8XZ3 - chains A and X of the 34 polymer chains in the assembly; structure by electron microscopy, 3.60 A resolution.

Chain A:
Molecule: 23S rRNA
From: Mycolicibacterium smegmatis MC2 155
Sequence (3119 nucleotides; numbered 2 to 3120; the number before each row is that of its first residue):
     2 AAGUGUUUAAGGGCGCAUGGUGGAUGCCUUGGCACUGGGAGCCGAUGAAG
    52 GACGUAGGAGGCUGCGAUAAGCCUCGGGGAGCUGUCAACCGAGCGUUGAU
   102 CCGAGGAUGUCCGAAUGGGGAAACCCGGCACGAGUGAUGUCGUGUCACCA
   152 GGCGCUGAAUAUAUAGGCGUCUGGGGGGAACGCGGGGAAGUGAAACAUCU
   202 CAGUACCCGUAGGAAGAGAAAACAAAAUGUGAUUCCGUGAGUAGUGGCGA
   252 GCGAAAGCGGAGGAUGGCUAAACCGUAUGCAUGUGAUACCGGGUAGGGGU
   302 UGUGUGUGCGGGGUUGUGGGACCUAUCUUUCCGGCUCUACCUGGCUGGAG
   352 GGCAGUGAGAAAAUGUUGUGGUUAGCGGAAAUGGCUUGGGAUGGCCUGCC
   402 GUAGACGGUGAGAGCCCGGUACGUGAAAACCCGACGUCUGUCUUGAUGGU
   452 GUUCCCGAGUAGCAGCGGGCCCGUGGAAUCUGCUGUGAAUCUGCCGGGAC
   502 CACCCGGUAAGCCUGAAUACUUCCCAGUGACCGAUAGCGGAUUAGUACCG
   552 UGAGGGAAUGGUGAAAAGUACCCCGGGAGGGGAGUGAAAGAGUACCUGAA
   602 ACCGUGCGCUUACAAUCCGUCAGAGCCCUCGACGUGUCGUGGGGUGAUGG
   652 CGUGCCUUUUGAAGAAUGAGCCUGCGAGUCAGGGACAUGUCGCGAGGUUA
   702 ACCCGGGUGGGGUAGCCGCAGCGAAAGCGAGUCUGAAUAGGGCGUAUCCA
   752 CACAAGAGUGUGUGGUGUAGUGGUGUGUUCUGGACCCGAAGCGGAGUGAU
   802 CUACCCAUGGCCAGGGUGAAGCGCGGGUAAGACCGCGUGGAGGCCCGAAC
   852 CCACUUAGGUUGAAGACUGAGGGGAUGAGCUGUGGGUAGGGGUGAAAGGC
   902 CAAUCAAACUCCGUGAUAGCUGGUUCUCCCCGAAAUGCAUUUAGGUGCAG
   952 CGUCGCAUGUUUCUUGCCGGAGGUAGAGCUACUGGAUGGCCGAUGGGCCC
  1002 CACAGGGUUACUGACGUCAGCCAAACUCCGAAUGCCGGUAAGUCCAAGAG
  1052 UGCGGCAGUGAGACGGCGGGGGAUAAGCUCCGUGCGUCGAGAGGGAAACA
  1102 GCCCAGAUCGCCGGCUAAGGCCCCUAAGCGUGUGCUAAGUGGAAAAGGAU
  1152 GUGCAGUCGCGAAGACAACCAGGAGGUUGGCUUAGAAGCAGCCACCCUUG
  1202 AAAGAGUGCGUAAUAGCUCACUGGUCAAGUGAUUGUGCGCCGAUAAUGUA
  1252 GCGGGGCUCAAGCACACCGCCGAAGCCGCGGCAGCCAACGUGUUGGCUGG
  1302 GUAGGGGAGCGUCCUGCAUCCGGUGAAGCCGCCGAGUGAUCGAGUGGUGG
  1352 AGGGUGUGGGAGUGAGAAUGCAGGCAUGAGUAGCGAUUAGGCAAGUGAGA
  1402 ACCUUGCCCGCCGAAAGACCAAGGGUUCCUGGGCCAGGCCAGUCCGCCCA
  1452 GGGUGAGUCGGGACCUAAGGCGAGGCCGACAGGCGUAGUCGAUGGACAAC
  1502 GGGUUGAUAUUCCCGUACCCGUGUAUGUGCGUCCAUGAUGAAUCAGCGGU
  1552 ACUAACCAUCCAAAACCACCGUGACCGCACCUUUCGGGGUGUGGCGUUGG
  1602 UGGGGCUGCAUGGGACCUUCGUUGGUAGUAGUCAAGCGAUGGGGUGACGC
  1652 AGGAAGGUAGCCGUACCGGUCAGUGGUAAUACCGGGGUAAGCCUGUAGGG
  1702 AGUCAGAUAGGUAAAUCCGUCUGGCAUAUAUCCUGAGAGGUGAUGCAUAG
  1752 CCGAGUGAGGCGAAUUCGGUGAUCCUAUGCUGCCGAGAAAAGCCUCUAGC
  1802 GAGGACAUACACGGCCCGUACCCCAAACCAACACAGGUGGUCAGGUAGAG
  1852 AAUACUAAGGCGUACGAGUGAACUAUGGUUAAGGAACUCGGCAAAAUGCC
  1902 CCCGUAACUUCGGGAGAAGGGGGACCCACAUGGCGUGUAAGCCUUUACGG
  1952 CCCAAGCGUGAGUGGGUGGCACAAACCAGUGAGAAGCGACUGUUUACUAA
  2002 AAACACAGGUCCGUGCGAAGUCGCAAGACGAUGUAUACGGACUGACGCCU
  2052 GCCCGGUGCUGGAAGGUUAAGAGGACCCGUUAACUCCCUUUGGGGGUGAA
  2102 GCGGAGAAUUUAAGCCCCAGUAAACGGCGGUGGUAACUAUAACCAUCCUA
  2152 AGGUAGCGAAAUUCCUUGUCGGGUAAGUUCCGACCUGCACGAAUGGCGUA
  2202 ACGACUUCUCAACUGUCUCAACCAUAGACUCGGCGAAAUUGCACUACGAG
  2252 UAAAGAUGCUCGUUACGCGCGGCAGGACGAAAAGACCCCGGGACCUUCAC
  2302 UACAACUUGGUAUUGGUGCUCGAUACGGUUUGUGUAGGAUAGGUGGGAGA
  2352 CUGUGAAGCUCACACGCCAGUGUGGGUGGAGUCGUUGUUGAAAUACCACU
  2402 CUGAUCGUAUUGGGCCUCUAACCUCGGACCGUAUAUCCGGUUCAGGGACA
  2452 GUGCCUGGUGGGUAGUUUAACUGGGGCGGUUGCCUCCUAAAAUGUAACGG
  2502 AGGCGCCCAAAGGUUCCCUCAACCUGGACGGCAAUCAGGUGUUGAGUGUA
  2552 AGUGCACAAGGGAGCUUGACUGCGAGACGGACAUGUCGAGCAGGGACGAA
  2602 AGUCGGGACUAGUGAUCCGGCACCUCUGAGUGGAAGGGGUGUCGCUCAAC
  2652 GGAUAAAAGGUACCCCGGGGAUAACAGGCUGAUCUUCCCCAAGAGUCCAU
  2702 AUCGACGGGAUGGUUUGGCACCUCGAUGUCGGCUCGUCGCAUCCUGGGGC
  2752 UGGAGCAGGUCCCAAGGGUUGGGCUGUUCGCCCAUUAAAGCGGCACGCGA
  2802 GCUGGGUUUAGAACGUCGUGAGACAGUUCGGUCUCUAUCCGCCGCGCGCG
  2852 UCAGAAGCUUGAGGAAACCUGUCCCUAGUACGAGAGGACCGGGACGGACG
  2902 AACCUCUGGUAUACCAGUUGUCCCACCAGGGGCACGGCUGGAUAGCCACG
  2952 UUCGGACAGGAUAACCGCUGAAAGCAUCUAAGCGGGAAACCUCUUCCAAG
  3002 ACCAGGCUUCUCACCCUCUAGGAGGGAUAAGGCCCCCCGCAGACCACGGG
  3052 AUUGAUAGACCAGACCUGGAAGCCUAGUAAUAGGUGCAGGGAACUGGCAC
  3102 UAACCGGCCGAAAACUUAC
Residues lining bound ligands: erythromycin a (ERY): U861, A2282, A2283, A2286, A2727, G2729, U2833, C2834, U2835

Chain X:
Name: Large ribosomal subunit protein bL27
From: Mycolicibacterium smegmatis MC2 155
UniProt: A0R150 (RL27_MYCS2); numbering as in UniProt (aligned over 8-86)
Chain sequence (79 residues; each row starts with the number of its first residue):
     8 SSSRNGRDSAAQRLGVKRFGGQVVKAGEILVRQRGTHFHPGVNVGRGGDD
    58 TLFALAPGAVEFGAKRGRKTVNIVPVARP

How chain A and chain X interact:
Pairs across the interface (87; chain A residue first):
  G757(A) / Arg-85(X)  hydrogen bond to the base
  A758(A) / Ala-33(X)  base contact
  A758(A) / Leu-62(X)  hydrogen bond to the base
  A758(A) / Pro-64(X)  base contact
  G759(A) / Lys-32(X)  base contact
  G759(A) / Ala-33(X)  hydrogen bond to the base
  G759(A) / Pro-64(X)  base contact
  G970(A) / Gly-27(X)  hydrogen bond to the base
  G971(A) / Phe-26(X)  base contact
  G971(A) / Gly-27(X)  hydrogen bond to the sugar
  G971(A) / Phe-69(X)  sugar contact
  A972(A) / Phe-26(X)  base contact
  A972(A) / Phe-45(X)  sugar contact
  A972(A) / Phe-69(X)  sugar contact
  A972(A) / Lys-76(X)  salt bridge to the phosphate
  G973(A) / His-44(X)  phosphate contact
  C1037(A) / Phe-26(X)  base contact
  C1037(A) / Gln-29(X)  hydrogen bond to the sugar
  G1038(A) / Gly-28(X)  hydrogen bond to the sugar
  G1038(A) / Gln-29(X)  sugar contact
  G2479(A) / Ser-8(X)  base contact
  G2479(A) / Ser-9(X)  base contact
  G2480(A) / Ser-9(X)  sugar contact
  G2480(A) / Ser-10(X)  sugar contact
  C2485(A) / Ser-16(X)  phosphate contact
  C2485(A) / Ala-17(X)  hydrogen bond to the phosphate
  C2485(A) / Gln-19(X)  phosphate contact
  U2486(A) / Arg-14(X)  base contact
  U2486(A) / Asp-15(X)  base contact
  U2486(A) / Ser-16(X)  hydrogen bond to the phosphate
  U2486(A) / Ala-17(X)  phosphate contact
  U2486(A) / Gln-19(X)  phosphate contact
  C2487(A) / Asp-15(X)  hydrogen bond to the base
  U2494(A) / Arg-20(X)  sugar contact
  U2494(A) / Leu-21(X)  sugar contact
  G2495(A) / Ala-18(X)  phosphate contact
  G2495(A) / Gln-19(X)  phosphate contact
  G2495(A) / Arg-20(X)  hydrogen bond to the phosphate
  U2496(A) / Ala-18(X)  phosphate contact
  C2499(A) / Ser-10(X)  sugar contact
  G2501(A) / Ser-10(X)  phosphate contact
  G2501(A) / Asn-12(X)  hydrogen bond to the phosphate
  A2502(A) / Asn-12(X)  hydrogen bond to the phosphate
  A2502(A) / Arg-14(X)  hydrogen bond to the base
  G2503(A) / Arg-14(X)  hydrogen bond to the base
  G2504(A) / Arg-14(X)  base contact
  G2553(A) / Arg-41(X)  base contact
  U2554(A) / Gly-42(X)  hydrogen bond to the base
  G2555(A) / Thr-43(X)  hydrogen bond to the sugar
  C2556(A) / Thr-43(X)  sugar contact
  C2556(A) / His-46(X)  salt bridge to the phosphate
  A2557(A) / Arg-75(X)  salt bridge to the phosphate
  C2558(A) / Arg-73(X)  base contact
  C2558(A) / Arg-75(X)  hydrogen bond to the base
  A2560(A) / Thr-43(X)  hydrogen bond to the base
  A2560(A) / Arg-53(X)  base contact
  A2576(A) / Ala-33(X)  base contact
  A2576(A) / Gly-34(X)  base contact
  G2577(A) / Lys-32(X)  phosphate contact
  G2577(A) / Ala-33(X)  hydrogen bond to the sugar
  G2577(A) / Gly-34(X)  hydrogen bond to the base
  G2577(A) / Glu-35(X)  sugar contact
  A2578(A) / Lys-32(X)  salt bridge to the phosphate
  A2578(A) / Glu-35(X)  phosphate contact
  A2578(A) / Ile-36(X)  hydrogen bond to the sugar
  C2579(A) / Lys-24(X)  hydrogen bond to the phosphate
  C2579(A) / Arg-25(X)  salt bridge to the phosphate
  C2579(A) / Arg-39(X)  hydrogen bond to the base
  G2580(A) / Arg-20(X)  hydrogen bond to the phosphate
  G2580(A) / Lys-24(X)  salt bridge to the phosphate
  G2581(A) / Arg-20(X)  salt bridge to the phosphate
  G2586(A) / Arg-39(X)  base contact
  U2587(A) / Arg-39(X)  hydrogen bond to the base
  U2587(A) / Asp-56(X)  sugar contact
  C2588(A) / Ile-36(X)  base contact
  C2588(A) / Arg-39(X)  sugar contact
  C2588(A) / Gly-54(X)  phosphate contact
  C2588(A) / Gly-55(X)  hydrogen bond to the phosphate
  C2588(A) / Asp-56(X)  sugar contact
  G2589(A) / Gly-54(X)  phosphate contact
  G2589(A) / Gly-55(X)  hydrogen bond to the phosphate
  G2589(A) / Phe-60(X)  sugar contact
  A2590(A) / Phe-60(X)  sugar contact
  C2610(A) / Arg-41(X)  hydrogen bond to the sugar
  C2610(A) / Asp-56(X)  sugar contact
  U2611(A) / Gln-19(X)  sugar contact
  U2611(A) / Arg-41(X)  sugar contact
Other interface residues (no listed pair), chain A (43 interface residues in all): C2488
Other interface residues (no listed pair), chain X (47 interface residues in all): Arg-11, Val-23, Asp-57, Thr-58, Ala-63

Overview:
Chain A and chain X form an interface of 43 and 47 residues respectively, with 29 hydrogen bonds and 7 salt
bridges. Polar pairs include G757(A)/Arg-85(X), A758(A)/Leu-62(X) and G759(A)/Ala-33(X). Ligands of chain A:
erythromycin a.
Chain A is 23S rRNA and chain X is Large ribosomal subunit protein bL27, both from Mycolicibacterium smegmatis
MC2 155; the structure, Mycobacterium smegmatis 50S ribosomal subunit with Erythromycin, was determined by
electron microscopy together with 8KAB from the same study.
